PDB entry 7OXI | X-ray diffraction, 2.60 A resolution | chains A and B of the 3 polymer chains in the assembly

Chain A:
Name: Peptidyl-prolyl cis-trans isomerase
From: Thermus thermophilus (strain ATCC 27634 / DSM 579 / HB8)
Notes: EC 5.2.1.8
Reference sequence: Q5SLE7 (Q5SLE7_THET8); numbering as in UniProt (aligned over 1-149)
Chain sequence (158 residues; row label = number of the first residue in the row):
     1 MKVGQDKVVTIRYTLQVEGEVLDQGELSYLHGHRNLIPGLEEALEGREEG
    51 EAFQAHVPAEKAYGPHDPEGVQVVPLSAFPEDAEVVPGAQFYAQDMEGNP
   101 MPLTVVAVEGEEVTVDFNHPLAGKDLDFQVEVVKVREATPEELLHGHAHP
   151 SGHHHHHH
Disordered / not traced: 151-158
Construct notes: expression tag (150-158)

Chain B:
Name: 30S ribosomal protein S2
Reference sequence: P0A7V0 (RS2_ECOLI); residues 1-15 here correspond to UniProt positions 20-34 (UniProt number = residue number + 19)
Chain sequence (15 residues; each row starts with the number of its first residue):
     1 TRYANAKMLPFAFGA
Disordered / not traced: 1
Construct notes: engineered mutation Ala-4 (Trp23 in P0A7V0), Ala-6 (Pro25 in P0A7V0), Leu-9 (Lys28 in P0A7V0), Ala-12 (Ile31 in P0A7V0)
From the paper describing this entry:
  - mutagenesis - Y3A: unchanged catalytic activity on SlyDDeltaIF
  - mutagenesis - R2A, F13A: decreased catalytic activity on SlyDDeltaIF
  - mutagenesis - M8A: increased catalytic activity on SlyDDeltaIF
  - mutagenesis - F13E: decreased catalytic activity
  - mutagenesis - F13K: unchanged catalytic activity
  - mutagenesis - R2A: unchanged catalytic activity with Peptidyl-prolyl cis-trans isomerase (chain A)
  - mutagenesis - F13A: decreased catalytic activity with Peptidyl-prolyl cis-trans isomerase (chain A)
  - mutagenesis - M8A: increased catalytic activity with Peptidyl-prolyl cis-trans isomerase (chain A)
  - mutagenesis - M8A, F13E: decreased binding to Peptidyl-prolyl cis-trans isomerase (chain A)
  - mutagenesis - F13K: unchanged binding to Peptidyl-prolyl cis-trans isomerase (chain A)

Chain A / chain B interface:
Residue-residue contacts (34):
  Leu-27(A) with Pro-10(B), hydrophobic
  Tyr-29(A) with Leu-9(B), hydrophobic
  Arg-34(A) with Met-8(B)
  Asn-35(A) with Met-8(B); Leu-9(B), hydrogen bond (backbone-backbone)
  Leu-36(A) with Met-8(B); Leu-9(B); Pro-10(B)
  Ile-37(A) with Met-8(B), hydrophobic; Leu-9(B), hydrogen bond (backbone-backbone); Pro-10(B)
  Pro-38(A) with Asn-5(B); Met-8(B)
  Tyr-63(A) with Asn-5(B); Met-8(B), hydrogen bond (side chain-backbone); Leu-9(B), hydrogen bond (side chain-backbone); Pro-10(B); Phe-11(B), hydrogen bond (side chain-backbone)
  Pro-65(A) with Arg-2(B)
  Gly-70(A) with Tyr-3(B)
  Gln-90(A) with Phe-13(B)
  Tyr-92(A) with Gly-14(B); Ala-15(B), hydrogen bond (side chain-backbone)
  Pro-102(A) with Phe-13(B), hydrophobic
  Leu-103(A) with Phe-13(B)
  Thr-104(A) with Phe-13(B)
  Phe-117(A) with Phe-13(B)
  Asn-118(A) with Tyr-3(B); Phe-13(B)
  His-119(A) with Ala-6(B); Phe-11(B), hydrogen bond (side chain-backbone); Phe-13(B)
  Pro-120(A) with Phe-13(B)
  Leu-121(A) with Phe-11(B), hydrophobic
Also at the interface, not in a pair above, chain A (26 interface residues in all): Tyr-13, Ser-28, Leu-40, Ala-62, Asp-67, Phe-128
Also at the interface, not in a pair above, chain B (12 interface residues in all): Ala-12
The authors on this interface:
  - residue pairs: Asn-35(A)/Leu-9(B) (hydrogen bond), Ile-37(A)/Leu-9(B) (hydrogen bond), Tyr-63(A)/Phe-11(B) (hydrogen bond), His-119(A)/Phe-11(B) (hydrogen bond)

Summary:
26 residues of chain A and 12 residues of chain B are in contact, with 7 hydrogen bonds. Polar contacts
include Tyr-63(A)/Met-8(B), Tyr-63(A)/Leu-9(B) and Tyr-63(A)/Phe-11(B). The authors report hydrogen bonds
between Asn-35(A) and Leu-9(B), Ile-37(A) and Leu-9(B) and Tyr-63(A) and Phe-11(B) among others. The paper
reports that R2A and F13A of chain B reduce catalytic activity on SlyDDeltaIF; M8A and F13E of chain B reduce
binding to Peptidyl-prolyl cis-trans isomerase (chain A); 6 substitutions were tested in all.
Chain A is Peptidyl-prolyl cis-trans isomerase (Thermus thermophilus (strain ATCC 27634 / DSM 579 / HB8)) and
chain B is 30S ribosomal protein S2; the structure, ttSlyD with W4A pseudo-wild-type S2 peptide, was
determined by X-ray diffraction, deposited together with 7OXG, 7OXH, 7OXJ and 7OXK.
